PDB entry 8HKB | X-ray diffraction, 1.40 A resolution | chain A

[Chain A]
Protein: Periplasmic terephthalate binding protein (TBP)
Source organism: Ideonella sakaiensis
Reference sequence: A0A0K8P8D2 (A0A0K8P8D2_IDESA); residues 27-322 here = UniProt positions 27-322
Amino-acid sequence (305 residues; each row starts with the number of its first residue):
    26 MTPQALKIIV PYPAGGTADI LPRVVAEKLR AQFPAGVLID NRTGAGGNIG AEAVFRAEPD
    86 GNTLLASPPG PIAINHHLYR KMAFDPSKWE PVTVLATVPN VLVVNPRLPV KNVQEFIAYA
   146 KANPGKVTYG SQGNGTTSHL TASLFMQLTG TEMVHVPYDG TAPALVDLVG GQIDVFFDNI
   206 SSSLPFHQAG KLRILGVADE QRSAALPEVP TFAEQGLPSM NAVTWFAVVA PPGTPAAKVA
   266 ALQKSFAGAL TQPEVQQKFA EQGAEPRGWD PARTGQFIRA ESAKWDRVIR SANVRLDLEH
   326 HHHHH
Disordered / not traced: 26, 329-330
Differences from the reference sequence: initiating methionine (26); engineered mutation Asp184 (Lys in A0A0K8P8D2); expression tag (323-330)
Small-molecule neighbours: terephthalic acid (UB7): Tyr37, Gly41, Thr42, Ala43, Asp44, Pro93, Pro94, Gln157, Thr161, Thr162, Gly185, Thr186, Asn204, Thr249, Phe251

[Overview]
Ligands of chain A: terephthalic acid.
Chain A is Periplasmic terephthalate binding protein (TBP) (Ideonella sakaiensis); the structure, TPA
bound-form of Periplasmic terephthalate binding protein (TBP) from Ideonella sakaiensis mutant K184D, was
determined by X-ray diffraction, deposited together with 8HK9 and 8HKA.
